PDB entry 8GZQ | electron microscopy, 3.90 A resolution | chains A and B of the 3 polymer chains in the assembly

Chain A:
Protein: Genome polyprotein
Organism: Dengue virus
UniProt: Q5I3C1 (Q5I3C1_9FLAV); residues 1-900 here correspond to UniProt positions 2491-3390 (UniProt number = residue number + 2490)
Amino-acid sequence (908 residues; numbered -7 to 900; the number before each row is that of its first residue; numbers below 1 keep their minus sign (Gly-7 is residue -7)):
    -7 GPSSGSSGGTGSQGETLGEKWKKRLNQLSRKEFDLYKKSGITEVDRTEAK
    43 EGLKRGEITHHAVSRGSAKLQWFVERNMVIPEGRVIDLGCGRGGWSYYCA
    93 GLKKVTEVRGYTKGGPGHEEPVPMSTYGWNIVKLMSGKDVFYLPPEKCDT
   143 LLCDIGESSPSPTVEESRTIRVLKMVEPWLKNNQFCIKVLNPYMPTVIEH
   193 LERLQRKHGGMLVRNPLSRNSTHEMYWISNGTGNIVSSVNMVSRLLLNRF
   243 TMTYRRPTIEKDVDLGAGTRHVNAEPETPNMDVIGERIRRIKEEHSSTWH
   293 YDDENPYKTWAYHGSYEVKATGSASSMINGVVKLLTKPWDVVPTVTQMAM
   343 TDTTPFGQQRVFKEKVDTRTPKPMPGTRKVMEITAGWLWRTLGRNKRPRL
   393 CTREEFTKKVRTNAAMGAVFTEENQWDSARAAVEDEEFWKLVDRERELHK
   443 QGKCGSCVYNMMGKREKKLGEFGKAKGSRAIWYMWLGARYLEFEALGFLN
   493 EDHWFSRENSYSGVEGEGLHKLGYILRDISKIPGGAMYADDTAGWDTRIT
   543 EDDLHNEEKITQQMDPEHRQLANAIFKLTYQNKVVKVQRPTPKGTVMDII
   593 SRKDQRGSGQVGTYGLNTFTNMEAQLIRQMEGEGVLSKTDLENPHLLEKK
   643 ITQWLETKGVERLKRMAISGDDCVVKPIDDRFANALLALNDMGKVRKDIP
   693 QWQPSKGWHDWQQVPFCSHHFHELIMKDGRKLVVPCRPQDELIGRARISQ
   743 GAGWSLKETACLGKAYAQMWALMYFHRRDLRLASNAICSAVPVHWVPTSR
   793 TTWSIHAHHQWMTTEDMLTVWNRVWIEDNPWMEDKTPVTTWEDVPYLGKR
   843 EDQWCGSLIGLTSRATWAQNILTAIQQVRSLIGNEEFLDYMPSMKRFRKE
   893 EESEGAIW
Unresolved in the structure: -7 to 6, 313-317, 406-416, 455-470, 891-900
Construct notes: expression tag (-7 to 0)
Metal / ion sites: Zn2+ site 1: Glu437, His441, Cys446, Cys449; Zn2+ site 2: His712, His714, Cys728, Cys847
Small-molecule neighbours: GDP (guanosine-5'-diphosphate): Leu17, Asn18, Gln19, Leu20, Phe25, Ser150, Ser151, Pro152, Glu157, Arg211, Ser213

Chain B:
Protein: Genome polyprotein
Organism: Dengue virus
UniProt: A0A6B7HXY7 (A0A6B7HXY7_9FLAV); residues 1-619 here correspond to UniProt positions 1474-2092 (UniProt number = residue number + 1473)
Amino-acid sequence (673 residues; each row starts with the number of its first residue; numbers below 1 keep their minus sign (Met-53 is residue -53)):
   -53 MGSSHHHHHHSQDPENLYFQGSSGSSGADLTVEKAADVTWEEEAEGGGGS
    -3 GGGGSGVLWDVPSPPETQKAELEEGVYRIKQQGIFGKTQVGVGVQKEGVF
    47 HTMWHVTRGAVLTYNGKRLEPNWASVKKDLISYGGGWRLSAQWQKGEEVQ
    97 VIAVEPGKNPKNFQTMPGIFQTTTGEIGAIALDFKPGTAGSPIINREGKV
   147 VGLYGNGVVTKNGGYVSGIAQTNAEPDGPTPELEEEMFKKRNLTIMDLHP
   197 GSGKTRKYLPAIVREAIKRRLRTLILAPTRVVAAEMEEALKGLPIRYQTT
   247 ATKSEHTGKEIVDLMCHATFTMRLLSPVRVPNYNLIIMDEAHFTDPASIA
   297 ARGYISTRVGMGEAAAIFMTATPPGTADAFPQSNAPIQDEERDIPERSWN
   347 SGNDWITDFAGKTVWFVPSIKAGNDIANCLRKNGKKVIQLSRKTFDTEYQ
   397 KTKLNDWDFVVTTDISEMGANFKADRVIDPRRCLKPVILTDGPERVILAG
   447 PMPVTVASAAQRRGRVGRNPQKENDQYIFTGQPLNNDEDHAHWTEAKMLL
   497 DNINTPEGIIPALFEPEREKSAAIDGEYRLKGESRKTFVELMRRGDLPVW
   547 LAHKVASEGIKYTDRKWCFDGERNNQILEENMDVEIWTKEGEKKKLRPRW
   597 LDARTYSDPLALKEFKDFAAGRK
Unresolved in the structure: -53 to 178, 245-251, 501-504, 517-521, 575-591
Construct notes: initiating methionine (-53); expression tag (-52 to 0); conflict Ala135 (Ser1608 in A0A6B7HXY7)

Chain A / chain B interface:
Residue-residue contacts (12):
  Thr243(A) - Thr436(B)
  Trp746(A) - Leu189(B)
  Trp746(A) - Pro320(B)
  Trp746(A) - Glu511(B)
  Trp746(A) - Pro512(B)
  Lys749(A) - Lys185(B)
  Lys749(A) - Arg187(B)
  Leu873(A) - Gly306(B)
  Leu873(A) - Met307(B)
  Ile874(A) - Gly306(B)
  Ile874(A) - Met307(B)
  Gly875(A) - Met307(B)
Interface residues without a listed pair, chain A (9 interface residues in all): Thr224, Lys585, Leu748
Interface residues without a listed pair, chain B (13 interface residues in all): Gly308, Pro319, Phe326, Arg338

In short:
9 residues of chain A and 13 residues of chain B are in contact. Chain A binds GDP. Glu437(A), His441(A),
Cys446(A) and Cys449(A) coordinate Zn2+ site 1. His712(A), His714(A), Cys728(A) and Cys847(A) coordinate Zn2+
site 2.
Chain A is Genome polyprotein and chain B is Genome polyprotein, both from Dengue virus; the structure,
Cryo-EM structure of the NS5-NS3-SLA complex, was determined by electron microscopy, deposited together with
8GZP and 8GZR.
